Entry 5LVW (X-ray diffraction, 2.90 A resolution); this record covers chain A.

[Chain A]
Name: XiaF protein
Organism: Streptomyces sp
UniProt: I7IIA9 (I7IIA9_9ACTN); residues 1-397 here correspond to UniProt positions 3-399 (UniProt number = residue number + 2)
Amino-acid sequence (413 residues; row label = number of the first residue in the row; numbers below 1 keep their minus sign (His-15 is residue -15)):
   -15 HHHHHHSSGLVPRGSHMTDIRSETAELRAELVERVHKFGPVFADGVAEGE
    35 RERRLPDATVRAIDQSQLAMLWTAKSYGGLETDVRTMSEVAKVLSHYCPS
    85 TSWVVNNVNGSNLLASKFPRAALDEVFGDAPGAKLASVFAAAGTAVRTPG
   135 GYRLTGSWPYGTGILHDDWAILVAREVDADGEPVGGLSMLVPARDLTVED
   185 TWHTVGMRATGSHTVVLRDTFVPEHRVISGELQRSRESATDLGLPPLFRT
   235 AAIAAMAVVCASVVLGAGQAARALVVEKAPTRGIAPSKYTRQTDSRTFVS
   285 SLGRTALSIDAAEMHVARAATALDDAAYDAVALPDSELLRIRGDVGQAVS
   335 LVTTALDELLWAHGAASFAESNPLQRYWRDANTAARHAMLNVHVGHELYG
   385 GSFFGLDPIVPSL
Not modelled in the structure: -15 to 4
Sequence notes: expression tag (-15 to 0)
Small-molecule neighbours:
  - FAD (flavin-adenine dinucleotide): Trp87, Asn91, Ser121, Val122, Phe123, Ala124, Tyr144, Thr146, Trp186, Met191, Ser196, Arg266, Ala269, Gly348, Ala349, Ala350, Thr367, Arg370, His371, Ala372
  - indole (IND): Leu98, Ser121, Phe123, Ile237, Met240, His371, Met373
What the authors report for this chain:
  - binding site for flavin-adenine dinucleotide: Trp87, Ser121, Tyr144, Thr146, Trp186, Arg266, Ala350, His371
  - binding site for indole: Ser121, Phe123 (from molecular simulation)
  - catalytic residues: His371 (proposed by the authors, not directly observed)
  - specificity-determining residues: Ile237 (proposed by the authors, not directly observed)

[Overview]
Ligands of chain A: flavin-adenine dinucleotide and indole. From the paper: the catalytic residue His371; a
binding site for flavin-adenine dinucleotide at Trp87, Ser121 and Tyr144 among others.
Chain A is XiaF protein (Streptomyces sp); the structure, XiaF (FADH2) from Streptomyces sp, was determined by
X-ray diffraction (same publication as 5LVU and 5MR6).
